PDB entry 7CZE | X-ray diffraction, 3.00 A resolution | chains A and B of the 3 polymer chains in the assembly

[Chain A]
Protein: Envelope glycoprotein H
Source organism: Epstein-Barr virus (strain B95-8)
UniProt: P03231 (GH_EBVB9); residues 18-674 here = UniProt positions 18-674
Amino-acid sequence (662 residues; each row starts with the number of its first residue):
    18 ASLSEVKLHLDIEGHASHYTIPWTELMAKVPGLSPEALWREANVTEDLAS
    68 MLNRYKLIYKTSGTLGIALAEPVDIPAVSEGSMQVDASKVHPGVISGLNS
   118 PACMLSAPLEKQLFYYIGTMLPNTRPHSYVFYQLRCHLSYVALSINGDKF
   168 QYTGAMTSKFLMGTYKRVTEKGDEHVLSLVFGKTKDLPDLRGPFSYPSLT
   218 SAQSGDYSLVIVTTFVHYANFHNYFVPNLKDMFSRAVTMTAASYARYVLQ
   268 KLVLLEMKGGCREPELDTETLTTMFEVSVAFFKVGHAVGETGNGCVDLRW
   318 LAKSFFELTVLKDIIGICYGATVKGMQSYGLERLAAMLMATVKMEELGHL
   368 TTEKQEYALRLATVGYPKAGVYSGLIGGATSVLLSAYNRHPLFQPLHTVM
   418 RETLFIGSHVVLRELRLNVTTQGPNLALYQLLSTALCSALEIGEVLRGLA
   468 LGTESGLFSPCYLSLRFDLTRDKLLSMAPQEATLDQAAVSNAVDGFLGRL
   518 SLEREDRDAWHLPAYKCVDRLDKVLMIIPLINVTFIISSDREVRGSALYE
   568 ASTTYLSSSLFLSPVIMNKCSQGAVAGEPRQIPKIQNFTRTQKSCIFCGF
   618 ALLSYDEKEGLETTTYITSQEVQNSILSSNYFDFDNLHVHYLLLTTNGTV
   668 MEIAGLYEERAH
Unresolved in the structure: 18-19, 675-679
Sequence notes: expression tag (675-679)
Curated features (UniProtKB/Swiss-Prot):
  - glycosylation (N-linked (GlcNAc...) asparagine): Asn-60, Asn-435, Asn-549, Asn-604, Asn-664
Disulfides: Cys-120/Cys-312, Cys-278/Cys-335, Cys-454/Cys-478, Cys-534/Cys-587, Cys-612/Cys-615
Covalently attached groups: N-acetylglucosamine (NAG) linked to Asn-60, Asn-549

[Chain B]
Protein: Envelope glycoprotein L
Source organism: Human herpesvirus 4 strain B95-8
UniProt: P03212 (GL_EBVB9); residue numbers follow UniProt; this construct covers 24-132
Amino-acid sequence (114 residues; numbered 24 to 137; the number before each row is that of its first residue):
    24 WAYPCCHVTQLRAQHLLALENISDIYLVSNQTCDGFSLASLNSPKNGSNQ
    74 LVISRCANGLNVVSFFISILKRSSSALTGHLRELLTTLETLYGSFSVEDL
   124 FGANLNRYAWHRGG
Unresolved in the structure: 133-137
Sequence notes: expression tag (133-137)
Disulfides: Cys-28/Cys-56, Cys-29/Cys-79
Covalently attached groups: N-acetylglucosamine (NAG) linked to Asn-53, Asn-69

[How chain A and chain B interact]
Residue-residue contacts (84):
  Val-23(A) with Ile-45(B); Ser-46(B); Ile-48(B), hydrophobic
  Lys-24(A) with Ser-46(B), hydrogen bond (backbone-backbone); Asp-47(B); Ile-48(B), hydrogen bond (backbone-backbone)
  Leu-25(A) with Ile-48(B); Phe-89(B), hydrophobic; Leu-107(B), hydrophobic
  His-26(A) with Asp-47(B), salt bridge; Ile-48(B), hydrogen bond (backbone-backbone); Tyr-49(B); Leu-50(B), hydrogen bond (backbone-backbone)
  Leu-27(A) with Leu-50(B); Thr-110(B); Leu-111(B), hydrophobic
  Asp-28(A) with Leu-50(B), hydrogen bond (backbone-backbone); Ser-52(B), hydrogen bond; Thr-55(B), hydrogen bond
  Ile-29(A) with Leu-114(B), hydrophobic
  Tyr-36(A) with His-103(B); Glu-106(B); Leu-107(B), hydrophobic; Thr-110(B), hydrogen bond
  Thr-37(A) with His-103(B); Leu-104(B)
  Ile-38(A) with Phe-89(B), hydrophobic; Leu-104(B), hydrophobic; Leu-107(B), hydrophobic
  Trp-40(A) with Phe-89(B), hydrophobic; Ile-92(B), hydrophobic
  Leu-43(A) with Ala-99(B), hydrophobic; Leu-104(B), hydrophobic
  Lys-46(A) with Ala-99(B)
  Val-47(A) with Ser-96(B)
  Leu-50(A) with Arg-95(B)
  Pro-52(A) with Phe-88(B)
  Leu-55(A) with Phe-88(B), hydrophobic; Arg-95(B)
  Trp-56(A) with Leu-42(B), hydrophobic; Ile-45(B), hydrophobic; Leu-64(B), hydrophobic; Phe-88(B)
  Asn-60(A) with Asn-84(B)
  Val-61(A) with Ala-80(B); Asn-81(B), hydrogen bond (backbone-backbone); Val-85(B), hydrophobic
  Thr-62(A) with Val-31(B); Thr-32(B); Gln-33(B), hydrogen bond (backbone-backbone); Leu-34(B)
  Glu-63(A) with Val-31(B); Asn-81(B), hydrogen bond (backbone-side chain); Asn-84(B)
  Asp-64(A) with Val-31(B)
  Leu-65(A) with Leu-123(B), hydrophobic; Leu-128(B)
  Ala-66(A) with Leu-128(B)
  Met-68(A) with Asn-81(B), hydrogen bond; Leu-123(B), hydrophobic
  Leu-69(A) with Val-120(B); Leu-123(B); Phe-124(B), hydrophobic
  Arg-71(A) with Asn-84(B)
  Tyr-72(A) with Val-120(B); Glu-121(B)
  Tyr-149(A) with Asn-84(B), hydrogen bond (side chain-backbone); Ser-87(B), hydrogen bond; Phe-88(B), hydrogen bond (side chain-backbone); Arg-95(B)
  Gln-150(A) with Arg-95(B), hydrogen bond (backbone-side chain)
  Leu-151(A) with Arg-95(B)
  Asp-206(A) with Ser-91(B); Lys-94(B), salt bridge; Arg-95(B), salt bridge
  Leu-207(A) with Ser-87(B)
  Arg-208(A) with Asn-84(B); Ser-87(B), hydrogen bond (backbone-side chain)
  Gly-209(A) with Asn-84(B); Tyr-115(B), hydrogen bond (backbone-side chain)
  Pro-210(A) with Leu-83(B), hydrophobic; Tyr-115(B), hydrogen bond (backbone-side chain); Val-120(B), hydrophobic
  Phe-211(A) with Tyr-115(B), hydrogen bond (backbone-side chain)
Interface residues without a listed pair, chain A (45 interface residues in all): Leu-20, Ser-21, Glu-22, Pro-39, Glu-53, Ala-59, Lys-73
Interface residues without a listed pair, chain B (48 interface residues in all): Ala-41, Glu-43, Val-51, Phe-59, Leu-61, Cys-79, Leu-93

[Overview]
45 residues of chain A face 48 of chain B across their interface, with 20 hydrogen bonds and 3 salt bridges.
Among the polar pairs are His-26(A)/Asp-47(B), Asp-206(A)/Lys-94(B) and Asp-206(A)/Arg-95(B). Covalently
linked N-acetylglucosamine: at Asn-60(A) and Asn-549(A). Covalently linked N-acetylglucosamine: at Asn-53(B)
and Asn-69(B).
Chain A is Envelope glycoprotein H (Epstein-Barr virus (strain B95-8)) and chain B is Envelope glycoprotein L
(Human herpesvirus 4 strain B95-8); the structure, Crystal structure of Epstein-Barr virus (EBV) gHgL and in
complex with the ligand binding domian (LBD) ..., was determined by X-ray diffraction together with 7CZF from
the same study.
